PDB entry 1P84 | X-ray diffraction, 2.50 A resolution | chains A and E of the 9 polymer chains in the assembly

# Chain A
Name: Ubiquinol-cytochrome C reductase complex core protein I
From: Saccharomyces cerevisiae
Notes: EC 1.10.2.2
Reference sequence: P07256 (UQCR1_YEAST); numbering as in UniProt (aligned over 27-457)
Amino-acid sequence (431 residues; each row starts with the number of its first residue):
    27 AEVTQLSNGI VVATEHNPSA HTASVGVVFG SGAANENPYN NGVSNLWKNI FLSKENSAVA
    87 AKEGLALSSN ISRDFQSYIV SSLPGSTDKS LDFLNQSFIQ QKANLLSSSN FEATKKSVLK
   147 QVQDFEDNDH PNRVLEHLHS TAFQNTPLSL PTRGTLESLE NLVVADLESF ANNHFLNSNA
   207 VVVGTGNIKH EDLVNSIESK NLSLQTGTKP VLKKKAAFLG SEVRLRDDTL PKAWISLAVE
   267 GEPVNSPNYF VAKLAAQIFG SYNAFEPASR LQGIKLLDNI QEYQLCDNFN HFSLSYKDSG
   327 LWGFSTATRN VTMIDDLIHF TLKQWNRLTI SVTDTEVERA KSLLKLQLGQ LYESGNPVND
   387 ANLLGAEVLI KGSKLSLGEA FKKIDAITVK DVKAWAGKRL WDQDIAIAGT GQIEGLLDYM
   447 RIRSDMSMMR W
Sequence notes: conflict D153 (Glu in P07256)

# Chain E
Name: Ubiquinol-cytochrome C reductase iron-sulfur subunit
From: Saccharomyces cerevisiae
Notes: EC 1.10.2.2
Reference sequence: P08067 (UCRI_YEAST); residue numbers follow UniProt; this construct covers 31-215
Amino-acid sequence (185 residues; row label = number of the first residue in the row):
    31 KSTYRTPNFD DVLKENNDAD KGRSYAYFMV GAMGLLSSAG AKSTVETFIS SMTATADVLA
    91 MAKVEVNLAA IPLGKNVVVK WQGKPVFIRH RTPHEIQEAN SVDMSALKDP QTDADRVKDP
   151 QWLIMLGICT HLGCVPIGEA GDFGGWFCPC HGSHYDISGR IRKGPAPLNL EIPAYEFDGD
   211 KVIVG
Cystine bridges: C164-C180
Metal / ion sites: 2Fe-2S cluster Fe: C159, H161, C178, H181
Residues lining bound ligands:
  - 1,2-diacyl-glycerol-3-sn-phosphate (3PH), molecule 1: V60, M63, S67
  - 1,2-diacyl-glycerol-3-sn-phosphate (3PH), molecule 2: S67, G70, A71, S73, T74, V75, T77, F78
  - 2Fe-2S cluster (FES): C159, H161, L162, G163, C164, C178, C180, H181, G182, S183, P195
From the paper describing this entry:
  - binding site for the ligand DBT: C180, H181
  - 2Fe-2S cluster coordination: H181
  - 2Fe-2S cluster coordination: H161 (citing earlier work)
  - catalytic residues: H181 (proposed by the authors, not directly observed)

# How chain A and chain E interact
Pairs across the interface - 17 pairs, chain A then chain E:
  P64(A) - R35(E)  hydrogen bond (backbone-side chain)
  E152(A) - Y34(E)  hydrogen bond
  E162(A) - Y34(E)
  H163(A) - T33(E)  hydrogen bond
  H163(A) - Y34(E)
  S166(A) - Y34(E)  hydrogen bond (side chain-backbone)
  S166(A) - T36(E)
  Q170(A) - T36(E)
  Q170(A) - F39(E)
  T181(A) - S32(E)
  E183(A) - K31(E)
  E183(A) - S32(E)  hydrogen bond (side chain-backbone)
  L245(A) - L43(E)  hydrophobic
  L251(A) - T33(E)
  D428(A) - R53(E)  salt bridge
  D428(A) - Y57(E)  hydrogen bond
  R449(A) - R53(E)
Interface residues without a listed pair, chain A (20 interface residues in all): Y65, F151, R159, T167, N171, P177, S184, Q429

# Overview
20 residues of chain A and 10 residues of chain E are in contact, with 6 hydrogen bonds and 1 salt bridge.
Polar contacts include D428(A)-R53(E), P64(A)-R35(E) and E152(A)-Y34(E). The paper reports the catalytic
residue H181(E); a binding site for the ligand DBT at C180(E) and H181(E).
Chain A is Ubiquinol-cytochrome C reductase complex core protein I and chain E is Ubiquinol-cytochrome C
reductase iron-sulfur subunit, both from Saccharomyces cerevisiae; the structure, HDBT inhibited Yeast
Cytochrome bc1 Complex, was determined by X-ray diffraction.
